Entry 9CA0 (electron microscopy, 3.48 A resolution); this record covers chains A and D of the 4 polymer chains in the assembly.

Chain A:
Name: DNA topoisomerase 3-beta-1
Source organism: Homo sapiens
Notes: EC 5.6.2.1
UniProt: O95985 (TOP3B_HUMAN); residue numbers follow UniProt; this construct covers 1-611
Chain sequence (612 residues; numbered 0 to 611; the number before each row is that of its first residue; numbering starts at 0):
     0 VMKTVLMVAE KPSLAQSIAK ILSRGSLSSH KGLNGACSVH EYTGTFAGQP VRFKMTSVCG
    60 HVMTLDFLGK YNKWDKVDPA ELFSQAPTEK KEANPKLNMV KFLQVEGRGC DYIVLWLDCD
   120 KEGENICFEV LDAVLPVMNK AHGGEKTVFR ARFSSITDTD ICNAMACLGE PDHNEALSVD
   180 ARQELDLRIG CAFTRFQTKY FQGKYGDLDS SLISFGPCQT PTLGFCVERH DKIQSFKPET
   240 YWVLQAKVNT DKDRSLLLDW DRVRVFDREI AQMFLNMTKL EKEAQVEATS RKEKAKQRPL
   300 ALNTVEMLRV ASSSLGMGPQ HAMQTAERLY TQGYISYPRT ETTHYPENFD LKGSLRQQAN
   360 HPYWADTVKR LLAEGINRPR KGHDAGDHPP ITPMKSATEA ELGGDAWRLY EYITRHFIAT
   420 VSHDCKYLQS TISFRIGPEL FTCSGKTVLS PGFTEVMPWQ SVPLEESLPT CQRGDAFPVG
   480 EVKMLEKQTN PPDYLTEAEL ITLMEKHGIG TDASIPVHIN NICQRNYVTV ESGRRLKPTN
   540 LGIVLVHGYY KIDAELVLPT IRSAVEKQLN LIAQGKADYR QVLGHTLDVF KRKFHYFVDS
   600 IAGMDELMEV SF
Modified residues: Tyr336 (O-phosphotyrosine; PTR)
Differences from the reference sequence: expression tag (0)
Metal / ion sites: Mn2+ near Asp119 (its only coordinating residue here)
Swiss-Prot annotation at these positions:
  - active site: Tyr336 (O-(5'-phospho-DNA)-tyrosine intermediate)
What the authors report for this chain:
  - catalytic residues: Tyr336
  - binding site for the 7-nt DNA strand (chain D): Tyr336
  - binding site for the 3-nt DNA strand: Tyr336

Chain D:
Molecule: 7-nt DNA strand
Sequence (7 nucleotides; each row starts with the number of its first residue; numbers below 1 keep their minus sign (DT-2 is residue -2)):
    -2 TACTAAA

How chain A and chain D interact:
Contacting residue pairs (43):
  Glu9(A) - DA4(D)  phosphate contact
  Gly59(A) - DA4(D)  sugar contact
  His60(A) - DA3(D)  base contact
  His60(A) - DA4(D)  hydrogen bond to the base
  Thr63(A) - DA2(D)  hydrogen bond to the base
  Asp65(A) - DC0(D)  hydrogen bond to the base
  Asn71(A) - DC0(D)  hydrogen bond to the base
  Lys72(A) - DT-2(D)  phosphate contact
  Trp73(A) - DA-1(D)  stacking on the base
  Trp73(A) - DC0(D)  hydrogen bond to the base
  Glu121(A) - DA3(D)  phosphate contact
  Glu121(A) - DA4(D)  phosphate contact
  Arg181(A) - DA3(D)  sugar contact
  Asp185(A) - DT1(D)  sugar contact
  Asp185(A) - DA2(D)  sugar contact
  Leu186(A) - DT1(D)  base contact
  Gly189(A) - DC0(D)  sugar contact
  Gly189(A) - DT1(D)  sugar contact
  Cys190(A) - DC0(D)  base contact
  Thr193(A) - DC0(D)  sugar contact
  Arg194(A) - DC0(D)  hydrogen bond to the base
  Leu211(A) - DC0(D)  sugar contact
  Ser213(A) - DC0(D)  hydrogen bond to the phosphate
  Ser213(A) - DT1(D)  hydrogen bond to the phosphate
  Phe214(A) - DT1(D)  sugar contact
  Gly215(A) - DT1(D)  phosphate contact
  Gly215(A) - DA2(D)  phosphate contact
  Pro216(A) - DT1(D)  phosphate contact
  Pro216(A) - DA2(D)  phosphate contact
  Cys217(A) - DA2(D)  hydrogen bond to the phosphate
  Gln218(A) - DT1(D)  hydrogen bond to the phosphate
  Gln218(A) - DA2(D)  hydrogen bond to the phosphate
  Tyr336(A) - DA4(D)  phosphate contact
  Ile508(A) - DA3(D)  phosphate contact
  Thr510(A) - DA4(D)  hydrogen bond to the phosphate
  Ser513(A) - DA3(D)  hydrogen bond to the phosphate
  Ser513(A) - DA4(D)  phosphate contact
  His517(A) - DA2(D)  phosphate contact
  His517(A) - DA3(D)  salt bridge to the phosphate
  Arg524(A) - DC0(D)  sugar contact
  Arg524(A) - DT1(D)  salt bridge to the phosphate
  Arg561(A) - DA2(D)  hydrogen bond to the phosphate
  Arg561(A) - DA3(D)  salt bridge to the phosphate
Also at the interface, not in a pair above, chain A (35 interface residues in all): Phe66, Ala92, Ile125, Gly509, Ala512

Overview:
Chain A and chain D form an interface of 35 and 7 residues respectively; the contacts include 14 hydrogen
bonds, 3 salt bridges and 1 aromatic stacking contact. Polar contacts include His60(A)-DA4(D), Thr63(A)-DA2(D)
and Asp65(A)-DC0(D). The paper reports the catalytic residue Tyr336(A); a binding site for the 7-nt DNA strand
(chain D) at Tyr336(A).
Chain A is DNA topoisomerase 3-beta-1 (Homo sapiens) and chain D is a 7-nt DNA strand; the structure, Human
TOP3B-TDRD3 core complex in DNA post-cleavage state, was determined by electron microscopy (same publication
as 9C9W, 9C9Y, 9CA1, 9CA4, 9CAG, 9CAH and 3 further entries).
